8YJF - chains B and F of the 8 polymer chains in the assembly; structure by X-ray diffraction, 4.40 A resolution (low resolution: residue-level contacts below are approximate; hydrogen-bond / salt-bridge calls are withheld).

Chain B:
Molecule: DNA replication licensing factor MCM2
From: Homo sapiens
Notes: EC 3.6.4.12
Reference sequence: P49736 (MCM2_HUMAN); residue numbers follow UniProt; this construct covers 63-154
Chain sequence (93 residues; each row starts with the number of its first residue):
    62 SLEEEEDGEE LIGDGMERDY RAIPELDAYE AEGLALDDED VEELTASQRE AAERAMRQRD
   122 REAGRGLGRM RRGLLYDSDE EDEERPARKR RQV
Disordered / not traced: 62-67, 128-154
Differences from the reference sequence: expression tag (62)

Chain F:
Molecule: Histone H4
From: Homo sapiens
Reference sequence: P62805 (H4_HUMAN); residues 0-102 here correspond to UniProt positions 1-103 (UniProt number = residue number + 1)
Chain sequence (103 residues; each row starts with the number of its first residue; numbering starts at 0):
     0 MSGRGKGGKG LGKGGAKRHR KVLRDNIQGI TKPAIRRLAR RGGVKRISGL IYEETRGVLK
    60 VFLENVIRDA VTYTEHAKRK TVTAMDVVYA LKRQGRTLYG FGG
Disordered / not traced: 0-25, 97-102

Chain B / chain F interface:
Pairs across the interface (44; chain B residue first):
  Asp68(B) - Arg45(F)
  Gly69(B) - Arg45(F)
  Gly69(B) - Ile46(F)
  Glu70(B) - Arg45(F)
  Glu70(B) - Ile46(F)
  Glu70(B) - Tyr51(F)
  Glu71(B) - Lys44(F)
  Leu72(B) - Arg35(F)
  Leu72(B) - Ala38(F)
  Leu72(B) - Arg39(F)
  Leu72(B) - Val43(F)
  Leu72(B) - Lys44(F)
  Leu72(B) - Ile46(F)
  Ile73(B) - Lys44(F)
  Gly76(B) - Arg39(F)
  Met77(B) - Arg39(F)
  Asp80(B) - Pro32(F)
  Asp80(B) - Arg35(F)
  Asp80(B) - Arg36(F)
  Asp80(B) - Arg39(F)
  Tyr81(B) - Arg36(F)
  Tyr81(B) - Arg39(F)
  Tyr81(B) - Arg40(F)
  Ala96(B) - Thr80(F)
  Glu100(B) - Thr80(F)
  Val102(B) - Thr80(F)
  Glu103(B) - Arg78(F)
  Glu104(B) - Arg78(F)
  Glu104(B) - Thr82(F)
  Glu104(B) - Met84(F)
  Glu104(B) - Asp85(F)
  Leu105(B) - Tyr72(F)
  Leu105(B) - Ala76(F)
  Leu105(B) - Asp85(F)
  Gln109(B) - His75(F)
  Gln109(B) - Ala76(F)
  Ala112(B) - His75(F)
  Ala113(B) - His75(F)
  Met117(B) - Arg67(F)
  Met117(B) - Asp68(F)
  Met117(B) - Thr71(F)
  Met117(B) - Arg92(F)
  Arg120(B) - Arg67(F)
  Asp121(B) - Arg92(F)
Other interface residues (no listed pair), chain B (23 interface residues in all): Glu114
Other interface residues (no listed pair), chain F (25 interface residues in all): Ser47, Lys77

Overview:
23 residues of chain B and 25 residues of chain F are in contact.
Here chain B is DNA replication licensing factor MCM2 and chain F is Histone H4, both from Homo sapiens. Entry
8YJF (Structure of human SPT16 MD-CTD and MCM2 HBD chaperoning a histone H3-H4 tetramer and an H2A-H2B ...)
was determined by X-ray diffraction (same publication as 8YJM).
